6XBD - chains E and F of the 14 polymer chains in the assembly; structure by electron microscopy, 3.05 A resolution.

== Chain E (and F) ==
Molecule: Phospholipid ABC transporter-binding protein MlaD
From: Escherichia coli DEC6A
Notes: chain F of this document is another copy of the same molecule, construct and numbering; everything in this record applies to it too
UniProtKB: H4UPP8 (H4UPP8_ECOLX); numbering as in UniProt (aligned over 1-183)
Amino-acid sequence (201 residues; numbered -17 to 183; the number before each row is that of its first residue; numbers below 1 keep their minus sign (Met-17 is residue -17)):
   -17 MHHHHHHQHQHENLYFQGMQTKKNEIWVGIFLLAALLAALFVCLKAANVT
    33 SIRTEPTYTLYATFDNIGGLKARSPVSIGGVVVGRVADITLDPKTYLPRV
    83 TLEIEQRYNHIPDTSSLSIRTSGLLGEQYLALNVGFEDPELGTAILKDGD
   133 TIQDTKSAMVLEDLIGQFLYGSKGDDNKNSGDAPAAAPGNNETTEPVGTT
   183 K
Disordered / not traced: -17 to 3, 32-35, 153-183 (chain F: -17 to 3, 30-35, 153-183)
Construct notes: expression tag (-17 to 0)
From the paper describing this entry:
  - mutagenesis - F13A, A17F, A20F, V24F: unchanged growth
  - mutagenesis - A17F/A20F/V24F: abolished growth
  - binding site for di-palmitoyl-3-sn-phosphatidylethanolamine: Leu106, Leu107
  - conformationally variable residues (loop rearrangement): Leu107

== Interface between chain E and chain F ==
Residue-residue contacts - 18 pairs, chain E then chain F:
  Asp47(E) - Gly61(F)
  Asn48(E) - Gly61(F)
  Asn48(E) - Arg102(F)
  Ile49(E) - Gly61(F)  hydrogen bond (backbone-backbone)
  Ile49(E) - Gly62(F)
  Leu73(E) - Ile60(F)
  Leu73(E) - Val63(F)  hydrophobic
  Leu73(E) - Val65(F)  hydrophobic
  Leu73(E) - Tyr90(F)  hydrophobic
  Tyr78(E) - Tyr90(F)
  Tyr78(E) - Asn91(F)  hydrogen bond (side chain-backbone)
  Tyr78(E) - His92(F)  hydrogen bond (side chain-backbone)
  Pro80(E) - Gly61(F)
  Pro80(E) - Val63(F)  hydrophobic
  Glu144(E) - Ile101(F)
  Glu144(E) - Arg102(F)  salt bridge
  Ile147(E) - Leu146(F)  hydrophobic
  Leu151(E) - Gln149(F)
Interface residues without a listed pair, chain E (15 interface residues in all): Gly50, Ile71, Leu107, Val142, Asp145, Tyr152
Interface residues without a listed pair, chain F (17 interface residues in all): Ile93, Leu106, Val116, Ser139, Met141

== In short ==
15 residues of chain E and 17 residues of chain F are in contact; the contacts include 3 hydrogen bonds and 1
salt bridge. Polar pairs include Glu144(E)-Arg102(F), Tyr78(E)-Asn91(F) and Tyr78(E)-His92(F). From the paper:
a binding site for di-palmitoyl-3-sn-phosphatidylethanolamine at Leu106(E) and Leu107(E); A17F/A20F/V24F of
chain E abolish growth; 5 substitutions were tested in all.
Both chains are Phospholipid ABC transporter-binding protein MlaD (Escherichia coli DEC6A). Entry 6XBD
(Cryo-EM structure of MlaFEDB in nanodiscs with phospholipid substrates) was determined by electron
microscopy.
